Entry 9J2F (electron microscopy, 2.20 A resolution); this record covers chains B and G of the 54 polymer chains in the assembly.

[Chain B]
Protein: Antenna complex alpha/beta subunit domain-containing protein
From: Blastochloris tepida
Reference sequence: A0A348FW70 (A0A348FW70_9HYPH); residues 0-68 here correspond to UniProt positions 23-91 (UniProt number = residue number + 23)
Amino-acid sequence (69 residues; row label = number of the first residue in the row; numbering starts at 0):
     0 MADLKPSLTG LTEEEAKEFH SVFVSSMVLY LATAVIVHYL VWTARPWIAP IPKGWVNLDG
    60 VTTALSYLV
Not modelled in the structure: 0-4, 56-68
Ligand contacts:
  - bacteriochlorophyll b (BCB), molecule 1: His19, Phe22, Met26, Tyr29, Leu30, Ala33, His37, Val40, Trp46, Ile47
  - bacteriochlorophyll b (BCB), molecule 2: Tyr29, Thr32, Ala33, Val36, His37, Val40

[Chain G]
Protein: Light-harvesting protein gamma1
From: Blastochloris tepida
Reference sequence: A0A348G0X9 (A0A348G0X9_9HYPH); residues -19 to 36 here correspond to UniProt positions 1-56 (UniProt number = residue number + 20)
Amino-acid sequence (56 residues; numbered -19 to 36; the number before each row is that of its first residue; numbers below 1 keep their minus sign (Met-19 is residue -19)):
   -19 MKLSFVIGAL SAILASTAAS AAMVNGVVQP SITDWNLWVP LGILGIPTIW IALLYR
Not modelled in the structure: -19 to 8
Ligand contacts: bacteriochlorophyll b (BCB): Val19, Pro20, Ile23, Leu24, Pro27, Trp30, Ile31, Tyr35

[Interface between chain B and chain G]
Contacting residue pairs - 22 pairs, chain B then chain G:
  His19(B) with Tyr35(G), hydrogen bond (side chain-backbone)
  Val23(B) with Arg36(G)
  Met26(B) with Ile31(G), hydrophobic
  Val27(B) with Thr28(G); Ala32(G), hydrophobic
  Leu30(B) with Thr28(G); Ile31(G), hydrophobic
  Val34(B) with Leu24(G), hydrophobic
  His37(B) with Leu24(G)
  Trp41(B) with Pro10(G); Ser11(G); Asp14(G), hydrogen bond; Asn16(G); Leu17(G), hydrophobic
  Thr42(B) with Pro10(G)
  Pro45(B) with Pro10(G), hydrophobic
  Trp46(B) with Pro20(G), hydrophobic
  Ile47(B) with Asn16(G); Val19(G), hydrophobic; Pro20(G)
  Ala48(B) with Asn16(G)
  Pro49(B) with Asn16(G)
Also at the interface, not in a pair above, chain B (16 interface residues in all): Ala33, Tyr38
Also at the interface, not in a pair above, chain G (14 interface residues in all): Ile12

[Summary]
16 residues of chain B and 14 residues of chain G are in contact; the contacts include 2 hydrogen bonds. Among
the polar pairs are His19(B)-Tyr35(G) and Trp41(B)-Asp14(G). One bacteriochlorophyll b molecule is bound
between chain B and chain G.
Chain B is Antenna complex alpha/beta subunit domain-containing protein and chain G is Light-harvesting
protein gamma1, both from Blastochloris tepida; the structure, Structure of photosynthetic LH1-RC complex from
the purple bacterium Blastochloris tepida, was determined by electron microscopy.
